PDB entry 7S4G | X-ray diffraction, 2.20 A resolution | chains B and K of the 3 polymer chains in the assembly

Chain B:
Molecule: light chain Fab 1G4
Source organism: Homo sapiens
Notes: antibody fragment or engineered binder
Sequence (220 residues; each row starts with the number of its first residue):
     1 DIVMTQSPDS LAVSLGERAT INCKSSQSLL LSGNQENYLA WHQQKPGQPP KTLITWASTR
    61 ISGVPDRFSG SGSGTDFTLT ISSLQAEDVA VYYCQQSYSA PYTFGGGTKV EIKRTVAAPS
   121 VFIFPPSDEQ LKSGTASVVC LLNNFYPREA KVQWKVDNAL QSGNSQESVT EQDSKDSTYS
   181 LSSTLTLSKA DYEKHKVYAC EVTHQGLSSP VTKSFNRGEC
Unresolved in the structure: 218-220
Disulfides: C23-C94, C140-C200

Chain K:
Molecule: Lymphocyte antigen 6 complex locus protein G6d
Source organism: Homo sapiens
Notes: fragment: C-ter peptide
Reference sequence: O95868 (LY66D_HUMAN); numbering as in UniProt (aligned over 95-103)
Sequence (9 residues; numbered 95 to 103; the number before each row is that of its first residue):
    95 DCYLGDLCN
Disulfides: C96-C102

Chain B / chain K interface:
Contacting residue pairs (15):
  L31(B) with G99(K)
  Y38(B) with C96(K), hydrogen bond (side chain-backbone); Y97(K); L98(K); G99(K)
  W56(B) with C96(K); Y97(K), hydrophobic
  S97(B) with L98(K); G99(K), hydrogen bond (backbone-backbone)
  Y98(B) with G99(K), hydrogen bond (backbone-backbone); D100(K), hydrogen bond (backbone-backbone)
  S99(B) with D100(K)
  A100(B) with D100(K), hydrogen bond (backbone-side chain)
  Y102(B) with L98(K); D100(K), hydrogen bond
Other interface residues (no listed pair), chain K (6 interface residues in all): D95
The authors on this interface:
  - pairs named by the authors: Y38(B)-C96(K), Y102(B)-D100(K)
  - epitope / paratope residues, chain B: Y38(B), Y102(B)
  - epitope / paratope residues, chain K: C96(K), G99(K), D100(K)

In short:
8 residues of chain B face 6 of chain K across their interface, with 6 hydrogen bonds. Polar contacts include
Y38(B)-C96(K), A100(B)-D100(K) and Y102(B)-D100(K). The paper describes contacts between Y38(B) and C96(K) and
Y102(B) and D100(K). The paper reports epitope/paratope residues Y38(B), Y102(B) and C96(K) among others.
Chain B is light chain Fab 1G4 and chain K is Lymphocyte antigen 6 complex locus protein G6d, both from Homo
sapiens; the structure, Fab fragment bound to the Cter peptide of Ly6G6D, was determined by X-ray diffraction.
